5NJ7 - chain A; structure by X-ray diffraction, 2.15 A resolution.

# Chain A
Molecule: Ribonuclease pancreatic
Organism: Bos taurus
Notes: EC 3.1.27.5
UniProtKB: P61823 (RNAS1_BOVIN); residues 1-124 here correspond to UniProt positions 27-150 (UniProt number = residue number + 26)
Sequence (124 residues; row label = number of the first residue in the row):
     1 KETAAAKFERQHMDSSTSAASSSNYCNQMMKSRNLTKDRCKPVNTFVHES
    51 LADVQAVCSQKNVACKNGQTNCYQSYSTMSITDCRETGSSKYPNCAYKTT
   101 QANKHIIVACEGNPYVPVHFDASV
Disulfides: Cys26-Cys84, Cys40-Cys95, Cys58-Cys110, Cys65-Cys72
Ion coordination: arsenoplatin-1 Pt site 1 near His105 (its only coordinating residue here); arsenoplatin-1 Pt site 2 near His119 (its only coordinating residue here)
Residues lining bound ligands: arsenoplatin-1 (A6R): Lys7, Gln11, His12, Lys41, Glu111, Val118, His119, Phe120
Swiss-Prot annotation at these positions:
  - active site: His12 (Proton acceptor), His119 (Proton donor)
  - binding site (substrate): Lys7, Arg10, Lys41 to Thr45, Lys66, Arg85
  - glycosylation: Lys1 (N-linked (Glc) (glycation) lysine), Lys7 (N-linked (Glc) (glycation) lysine), Asn34 (N-linked (GlcNAc...) asparagine), Lys37 (N-linked (Glc) (glycation) lysine), Lys41 (N-linked (Glc) (glycation) lysine)
From the paper describing this entry:
  - binding site for arsenoplatin-1: His105, His119
  - catalytic residues: His119

# Summary
Chain A binds arsenoplatin-1. Curated annotation (UniProt) lists active-site residues His12 and His119 and 9
substrate-binding residues. The paper reports the catalytic residue His119; a binding site for arsenoplatin-1
at His105 and His119.
Chain A is Ribonuclease pancreatic (Bos taurus); the structure, The X-ray structure of the adduct formed in
the reaction between bovine pancreatic ribonuclease and arsenoplatin-1, was determined by X-ray diffraction
together with 5NJ1 from the same study.
